PDB entry 8Z1W | electron microscopy, 3.00 A resolution | chains A and B of the 4 polymer chains in the assembly

Chain A:
Protein: Dipeptide transport system permease protein DppB
Source organism: Escherichia coli K-12
UniProt: P0AEF8 (DPPB_ECOLI); numbering as in UniProt (aligned over 1-339)
Sequence (339 residues; numbered 1 to 339; the number before each row is that of its first residue):
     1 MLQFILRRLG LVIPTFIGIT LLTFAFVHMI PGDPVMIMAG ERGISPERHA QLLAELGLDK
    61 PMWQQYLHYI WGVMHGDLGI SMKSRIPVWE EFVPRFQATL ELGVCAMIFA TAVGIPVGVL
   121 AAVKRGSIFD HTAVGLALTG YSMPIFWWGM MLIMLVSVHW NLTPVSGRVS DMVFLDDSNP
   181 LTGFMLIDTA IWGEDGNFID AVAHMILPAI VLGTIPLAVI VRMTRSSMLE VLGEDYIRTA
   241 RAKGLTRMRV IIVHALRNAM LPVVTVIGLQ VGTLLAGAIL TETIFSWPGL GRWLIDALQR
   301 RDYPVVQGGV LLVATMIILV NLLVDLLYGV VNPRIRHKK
Not modelled in the structure: 1, 33-61, 337-339

Chain B:
Protein: Dipeptide transport system permease protein DppC
Source organism: Escherichia coli K-12
UniProt: P0AEG1 (DPPC_ECOLI); numbering as in UniProt (aligned over 1-300)
Sequence (300 residues; numbered 1 to 300; the number before each row is that of its first residue):
     1 MSQVTENKVI SAPVPMTPLQ EFWHYFKRNK GAVVGLVYVV IVLFIAIFAN WIAPYNPAEQ
    61 FRDALLAPPA WQEGGSMAHL LGTDDVGRDV LSRLMYGARL SLLVGCLVVV LSLIMGVILG
   121 LIAGYFGGLV DNIIMRVVDI MLALPSLLLA LVLVAIFGPS IGNAALALTF VALPHYVRLT
   181 RAAVLVEVNR DYVTASRVAG AGAMRQMFIN IFPNCLAPLI VQASLGFSNA ILDMAALGFL
   241 GMGAQPPTPE WGTMLSDVLQ FAQSAWWVVT FPGLAILLTV LAFNLMGDGL RDALDPKLKQ
Not modelled in the structure: 1-16, 299-300

Interface between chain A and chain B:
Residue-residue contacts (62):
  Leu-11(A) with Arg-136(B)
  Thr-15(A) with Asp-139(B)
  Gly-18(A) with Ile-140(B)
  Ile-19(A) with Ala-143(B), hydrophobic
  Leu-22(A) with Ile-140(B), hydrophobic
  Phe-26(A) with Val-152(B), hydrophobic; Ile-156(B), hydrophobic
  Leu-138(A) with Leu-281(B), hydrophobic; Leu-285(B), hydrophobic; Asp-288(B)
  Thr-139(A) with Leu-277(B)
  Tyr-141(A) with Leu-225(B); Asn-284(B)
  Ser-142(A) with Leu-232(B); Leu-277(B); Val-280(B); Leu-281(B); Asn-284(B)
  Met-143(A) with Leu-232(B)
  Pro-144(A) with Leu-232(B); Ile-276(B), hydrophobic
  Phe-146(A) with Ala-235(B); Ala-236(B), hydrophobic; Phe-239(B), hydrophobic; Leu-255(B), hydrophobic
  Trp-147(A) with Val-269(B), hydrogen bond (side chain-backbone); Thr-270(B), hydrogen bond (side chain-backbone); Gly-273(B); Leu-274(B)
  Met-150(A) with Phe-239(B), hydrophobic; Leu-255(B); Leu-259(B), hydrophobic; Val-269(B), hydrophobic
  Met-154(A) with Ala-262(B); Thr-270(B)
  Arg-222(A) with Asp-288(B), salt bridge; Arg-291(B)
  Gly-272(A) with Pro-145(B)
  Leu-275(A) with Leu-148(B), hydrophobic
  Ala-276(A) with Pro-145(B), hydrophobic
  Ile-279(A) with Leu-240(B), hydrophobic
  Leu-280(A) with Phe-239(B), hydrophobic; Leu-240(B), hydrophobic
  Ile-284(A) with Phe-239(B), hydrophobic; Leu-259(B)
  Ile-295(A) with Leu-151(B), hydrophobic
  Leu-298(A) with Val-152(B), hydrophobic; Ala-155(B), hydrophobic
  Gln-299(A) with Leu-240(B), hydrogen bond (side chain-backbone)
  Arg-301(A) with Ala-155(B); Pro-159(B); Met-242(B)
  Tyr-303(A) with Ala-155(B), hydrogen bond (side chain-backbone); Ile-156(B)
  Val-306(A) with Val-152(B), hydrophobic
  Val-310(A) with Leu-144(B); Val-152(B), hydrophobic
  Val-313(A) with Leu-144(B), hydrophobic; Leu-148(B), hydrophobic
  Ala-314(A) with Ala-143(B)
  Ile-317(A) with Ala-143(B); Pro-145(B)
Other interface residues (no listed pair), chain A (42 interface residues in all): Pro-14, Ile-30, Arg-125, Met-151, Ile-153, Val-158, Thr-283, Leu-294, Ile-318
Other interface residues (no listed pair), chain B (39 interface residues in all): Leu-147, Val-258, Gln-263, Trp-266, Leu-298

Summary:
The interface between chain A and chain B involves 42 residues on one side and 39 on the other; the contacts
include 4 hydrogen bonds and 1 salt bridge. Polar pairs include Arg-222(A)/Asp-288(B), Trp-147(A)/Val-269(B)
and Trp-147(A)/Thr-270(B).
Here chain A is Dipeptide transport system permease protein DppB and chain B is Dipeptide transport system
permease protein DppC, both from Escherichia coli K-12. Entry 8Z1W (Cryo-EM structure of Escherichia coli
DppBCDF complex bound to ATPgammaS) was determined by electron microscopy together with 8Z1V, 8Z1X and 8Z1Y
from the same study.
